Entry 5USP (X-ray diffraction, 1.17 A resolution); this record covers chains A and B.

[Chain A]
Molecule: Insulin Chain A
From: Homo sapiens
UniProt: P01308 (INS_HUMAN); residues 1-21 here correspond to UniProt positions 90-110 (UniProt number = residue number + 89)
Chain sequence (21 residues; numbered 1 to 21; the number before each row is that of its first residue):
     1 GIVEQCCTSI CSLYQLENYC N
Cystine bridges: C6-C11

[Chain B]
Molecule: Insulin Chain B
From: Homo sapiens
UniProt: P01308 (INS_HUMAN); residues 1-30 here correspond to UniProt positions 25-54 (UniProt number = residue number + 24)
Chain sequence (30 residues; each row starts with the number of its first residue):
     1 FVNQHLCGSH LVEALYLVCG ERGFFYTPKT
Disordered / not traced: 30
Modified / non-standard residues: P28 ((2S)-piperidine-2-carboxylic acid; YCP)

[How chain A and chain B interact]
Pairs across the interface (41):
  I2(A) with L11(B), hydrophobic; L15(B), hydrophobic; T27(B)
  V3(A) with P28(B); K29(B)
  C6(A) with Q4(B); H5(B); L6(B), hydrogen bond (backbone-backbone); L11(B), hydrophobic
  C7(A) with H5(B); L6(B); C7(B), disulfide
  T8(A) with H5(B)
  S9(A) with H5(B)
  I10(A) with N3(B); Q4(B); H5(B)
  C11(A) with V2(B); N3(B); Q4(B), hydrogen bond (backbone-backbone); L6(B), hydrophobic
  S12(A) with V2(B); N3(B)
  L13(A) with V2(B); V18(B), hydrophobic
  L16(A) with V2(B), hydrophobic; L11(B), hydrophobic; L15(B), hydrophobic
  E17(A) with V18(B); R22(B), salt bridge
  N18(A) with F25(B)
  Y19(A) with L15(B), hydrophobic; F24(B); F25(B), hydrogen bond (backbone-backbone)
  C20(A) with C19(B), disulfide; R22(B); G23(B)
  N21(A) with R22(B), hydrogen bond (backbone-side chain); G23(B), hydrogen bond (backbone-backbone); F24(B), hydrogen bond (side chain-backbone); F25(B)
Interface residues without a listed pair, chain B (19 interface residues in all): A14, Y26
Inter-chain disulfides: C7(A)-C7(B), C20(A)-C19(B)

[In short]
16 residues of chain A face 19 of chain B across their interface, with 2 disulfide bonds, 6 hydrogen bonds and
1 salt bridge. Polar pairs include E17(A)-R22(B), N21(A)-R22(B) and N21(A)-F24(B).
Chain A is Insulin Chain A and chain B is Insulin Chain B, both from Homo sapiens; the structure, Insulin with
proline analog Pip at position B28 in the T2 state, was determined by X-ray diffraction.
